Entry 5OF4 (electron microscopy, 4.40 A resolution (low resolution: residue-level contacts below are approximate; hydrogen-bond / salt-bridge calls are withheld)); this record covers chains B and H of the 10 polymer chains in the assembly.

Chain B:
Name: TFIIH basal transcription factor complex helicase XPD subunit
Organism: Homo sapiens
Notes: EC 3.6.4.12
Reference sequence: P18074 (ERCC2_HUMAN); numbering as in UniProt (aligned over 1-760)
Sequence (760 residues; row label = number of the first residue in the row):
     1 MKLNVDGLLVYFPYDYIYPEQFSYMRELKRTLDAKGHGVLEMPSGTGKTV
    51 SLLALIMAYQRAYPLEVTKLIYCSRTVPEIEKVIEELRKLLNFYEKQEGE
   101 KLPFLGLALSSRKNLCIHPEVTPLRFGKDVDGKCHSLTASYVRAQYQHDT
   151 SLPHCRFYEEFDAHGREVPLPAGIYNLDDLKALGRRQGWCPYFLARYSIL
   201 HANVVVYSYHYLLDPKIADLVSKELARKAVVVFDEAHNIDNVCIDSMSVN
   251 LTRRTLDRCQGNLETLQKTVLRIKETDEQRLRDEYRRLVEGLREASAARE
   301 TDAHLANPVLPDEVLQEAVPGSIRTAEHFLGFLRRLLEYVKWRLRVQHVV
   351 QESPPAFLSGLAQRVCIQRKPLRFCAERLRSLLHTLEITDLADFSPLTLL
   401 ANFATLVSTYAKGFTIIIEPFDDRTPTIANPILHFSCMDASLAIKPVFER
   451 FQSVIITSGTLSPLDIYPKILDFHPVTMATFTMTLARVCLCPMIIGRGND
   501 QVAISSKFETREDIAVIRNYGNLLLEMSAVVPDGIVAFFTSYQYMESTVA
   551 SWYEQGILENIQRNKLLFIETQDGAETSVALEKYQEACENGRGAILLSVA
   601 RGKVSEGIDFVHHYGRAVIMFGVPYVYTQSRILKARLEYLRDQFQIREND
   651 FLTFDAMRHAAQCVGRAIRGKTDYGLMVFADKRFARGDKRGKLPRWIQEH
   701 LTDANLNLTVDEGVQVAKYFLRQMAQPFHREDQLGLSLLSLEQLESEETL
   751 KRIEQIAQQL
Not modelled in the structure: 1-10, 735-760
Bound ions: 4Fe-4S cluster Fe: Cys-116, Cys-134, Cys-155, Cys-190
Small-molecule neighbours: 4Fe-4S cluster (SF4): Leu-115, Cys-116, Ile-117, His-118, Cys-134, Thr-138, Cys-155, Phe-157, Cys-190, Phe-193
UniProt features mapped onto this chain:
  - motif: Asp-234 to His-237 (DEAH box), Lys-682 to Arg-695 (Nuclear localization signal)
  - binding site (ATP): Met-42 to Thr-49
  - binding site ([4Fe-4S] cluster): Cys-116, Cys-134, Cys-155, Cys-190
Reported in the primary citation:
  - disease-associated variants - C259Y: decreased binding to MAT1 (chain H) (citing earlier work)
  - disease-associated variants - C259Y: decreased catalytic activity (citing earlier work)
  - disease-associated variants - Q726* (citing earlier work)

Chain H:
Name: MAT1
Organism: Homo sapiens
Sequence (124 residues; each row starts with the number of its first residue; X marks 124 residues of unknown identity (built as UNK)):
    45 XXXXXXXXXXXXXXXXXXXXXXXXXXXXXXXXXXXXXXXXXXXXXXXXXX
    95 XXXXXXXXXXXXXXXXXXXXXXXXXXXXXXXXXXXXXXXXXXXXXXXXXX
   145 XXXXXXXXXXXXXXXXXXXXXXXX

Interface between chain B and chain H:
Chain B residues in contact with chain H, 11 residues: Glu-317, Pro-320, Gly-321, Ser-322, Ile-323, Glu-327, Arg-334, Leu-337, Lys-341, Cys-366, Arg-641

Overview:
No residue of chain B is in contact with chain H. Ligands of chain B: 4Fe-4S cluster. Curated annotation
(UniProt) lists 8 ATP-binding residues and 4 [4Fe-4S] cluster-binding residues on chain B. The paper reports
that C259Y of chain B reduces binding to MAT1 (chain H); C259Y of chain B reduces catalytic activity.
Chain B is TFIIH basal transcription factor complex helicase XPD subunit and chain H is MAT1, both from Homo
sapiens; the structure, The cryo-EM structure of human TFIIH, was determined by electron microscopy.
